Entry 9MRM (electron microscopy, 4.52 A resolution (low resolution: residue-level contacts below are approximate; hydrogen-bond / salt-bridge calls are withheld)); this record covers chains D and G of the 8 polymer chains in the assembly.

[Chain D]
Protein: Isoform Flip of Glutamate receptor 2
From: Rattus norvegicus
Reference sequence: P19491 (GRIA2_RAT), isoform P19491-2; residues 391-820 here correspond to UniProt positions 412-841 (UniProt number = residue number + 21)
Amino-acid sequence (415 residues; numbered 391 to 820; 15 numbers in that range are skipped by the numbering (no residue carries them; nothing is unmodelled there); the number before each row is that of its first residue):
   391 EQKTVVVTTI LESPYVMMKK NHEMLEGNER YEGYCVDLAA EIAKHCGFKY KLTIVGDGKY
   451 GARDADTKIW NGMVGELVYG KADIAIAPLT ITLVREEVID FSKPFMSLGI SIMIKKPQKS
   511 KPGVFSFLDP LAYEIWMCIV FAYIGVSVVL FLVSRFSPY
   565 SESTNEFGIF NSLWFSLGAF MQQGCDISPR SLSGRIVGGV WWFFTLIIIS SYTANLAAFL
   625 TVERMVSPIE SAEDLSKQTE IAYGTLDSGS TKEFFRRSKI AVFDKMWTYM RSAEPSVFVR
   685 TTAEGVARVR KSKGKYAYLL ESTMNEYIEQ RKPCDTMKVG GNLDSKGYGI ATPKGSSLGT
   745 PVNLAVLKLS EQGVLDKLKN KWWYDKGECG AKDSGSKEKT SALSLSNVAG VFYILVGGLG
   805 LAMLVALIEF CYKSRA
Not modelled in the structure: 820
Construct notes: conflict Gln392 (Asn413 in P19491)
Disulfides: Cys718-Cys773
Small-molecule neighbours: glutamic acid (GLU): Tyr450, Pro478, Leu479, Thr480, Arg485, Leu650, Gly653, Ser654, Thr655, Glu705, Tyr732
Curated features (UniProtKB/Swiss-Prot):
  - binding site (L-glutamate): Pro478, Thr480, Arg485, Ser654, Thr655, Glu705
  - site: Arg453 (Interaction with the cone snail toxin Con-ikot-ikot), Ile633 (Crucial to convey clamshell closure to channel opening), Arg660 (Interaction with the cone snail toxin Con-ikot-ikot), Lys752 (Interaction with the cone snail toxin Con-ikot-ikot)
  - modified residue (Phosphoserine): Ser662, Ser696
  - lipidation (S-palmitoyl cysteine): Cys589, Cys815

[Chain G]
Protein: TARPgamma2
From: Mus musculus
Amino-acid sequence (172 residues; numbered 5 to 209; 33 numbers in that range are skipped by the numbering (no residue carries them; nothing is unmodelled there); the number before each row is that of its first residue):
     5 RGVQMLLTTV GAFAAFSLMT IAVGTDYWLY SRGVCK
    55 EVMTHSGLWR TCCLEGNFKG LCKQIDHF
    93 AEYFLRAVRA SSIFPILSVI LLFMGGLCIA ASEFYKTRHN IILSAGIFFV SAGLSNIIGI
   153 IVYISANAG
   171 NSYSYGWSFY FGALSFIIAE MVGVLAVHMF IDRHKQLTG
Disulfides: Cys39-Cys67, Cys66-Cys76

[Chain D / chain G interface]
Residue-residue contacts (11; chain D residue first):
  Glu524(D) - Tyr173(G)
  Glu524(D) - Tyr175(G)
  Met527(D) - Phe179(G)
  Phe531(D) - Phe186(G)
  Val538(D) - Glu190(G)
  Phe541(D) - Val194(G)
  Leu542(D) - Val142(G)
  Ser565(D) - Thr208(G)
  Glu566(D) - His204(G)
  Glu566(D) - Lys205(G)
  Ser567(D) - Lys205(G)
Also at the interface, not in a pair above, chain D (16 interface residues in all): Tyr523, Ile534, Gly535, Val539, Arg545, Ile573, Lys641
Also at the interface, not in a pair above, chain G (18 interface residues in all): Arg36, Leu146, Ile149, Ile156, Tyr180, Ala183, Val197, Ile201

[Overview]
16 residues of chain D and 18 residues of chain G are in contact. Chain D binds glutamic acid. UniProt lists 6
L-glutamate-binding residues on chain D.
Chain D is Isoform Flip of Glutamate receptor 2 (Rattus norvegicus) and chain G is TARPgamma2 (Mus musculus);
the structure, Desensitized state 2 of the GluA2-gamma2 complex prepared at 37 degrees C, was determined by
electron microscopy (same publication as 9DHP, 9DHQ, 9DHR, 9DHS, 9DHT, 9MRK, 9MRL and 9MRN).
